7TKR - chains B and E of the 27 polymer chains in the assembly; structure by electron microscopy, 6.50 A resolution (low resolution: residue-level contacts below are approximate; hydrogen-bond / salt-bridge calls are withheld).

# Chain B
Protein: ATP synthase subunit alpha
Source organism: Saccharomyces cerevisiae
UniProt: P07251 (ATPA_YEAST); residues 1-510 here correspond to UniProt positions 36-545 (UniProt number = residue number + 35)
Sequence (510 residues; row label = number of the first residue in the row):
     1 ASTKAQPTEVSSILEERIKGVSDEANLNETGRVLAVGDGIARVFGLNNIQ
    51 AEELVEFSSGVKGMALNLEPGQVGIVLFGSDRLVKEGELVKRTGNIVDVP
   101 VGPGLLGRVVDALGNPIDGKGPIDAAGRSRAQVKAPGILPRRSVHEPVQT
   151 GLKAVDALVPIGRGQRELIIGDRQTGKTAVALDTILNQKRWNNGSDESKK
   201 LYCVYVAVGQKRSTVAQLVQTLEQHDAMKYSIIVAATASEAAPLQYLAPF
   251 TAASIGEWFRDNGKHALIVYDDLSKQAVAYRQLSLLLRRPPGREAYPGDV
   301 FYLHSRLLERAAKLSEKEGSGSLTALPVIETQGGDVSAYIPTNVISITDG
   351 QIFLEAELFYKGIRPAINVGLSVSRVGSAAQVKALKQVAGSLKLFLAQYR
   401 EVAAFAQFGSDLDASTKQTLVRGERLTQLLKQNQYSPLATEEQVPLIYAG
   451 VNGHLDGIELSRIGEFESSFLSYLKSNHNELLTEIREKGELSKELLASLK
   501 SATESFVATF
Disordered / not traced: 1-2, 510
Curated features (UniProtKB/Swiss-Prot):
  - binding site (ATP): Gly-171 to Thr-178
  - site: Ser-372 (Required for activity)
  - modified residue (Phosphoserine): Ser-22, Ser-143

# Chain E
Protein: ATP synthase subunit beta
Source organism: Saccharomyces cerevisiae
Notes: EC 7.1.2.2
UniProt: P00830 (ATPB_YEAST); residues 1-478 here correspond to UniProt positions 34-511 (UniProt number = residue number + 33)
Sequence (478 residues; each row starts with the number of its first residue):
     1 ASAAQSTPITGKVTAVIGAIVDVHFEQSELPAILNALEIKTPQGKLVLEV
    51 AQHLGENTVRTIAMDGTEGLVRGEKVLDTGGPISVPVGRETLGRIINVIG
   101 EPIDERGPIKSKLRKPIHADPPSFAEQSTSAEILETGIKVVDLLAPYARG
   151 GKIGLFGGAGVGKTVFIQELINNIAKAHGGFSVFTGVGERTREGNDLYRE
   201 MKETGVINLEGESKVALVFGQMNEPPGARARVALTGLTIAEYFRDEEGQD
   251 VLLFIDNIFRFTQAGSEVSALLGRIPSAVGYQPTLATDMGLLQERITTTK
   301 KGSVTSVQAVYVPADDLTDPAPATTFAHLDATTVLSRGISELGIYPAVDP
   351 LDSKSRLLDAAVVGQEHYDVASKVQETLQTYKSLQDIIAILGMDELSEQD
   401 KLTVERARKIQRFLSQPFAVAEVFTGIPGKLVRLKDTVASFKAVLEGKYD
   451 NIPEHAFYMVGGIEDVVAKAEKLAAEAN
Disordered / not traced: 1-6, 476-478
Curated features (UniProtKB/Swiss-Prot):
  - binding site (ATP): Gly-157 to Thr-164
  - modified residue: Thr-79 (Phosphothreonine), Thr-204 (Phosphothreonine), Ser-340 (Phosphoserine)

# Chain B / chain E interface
Contacting residue pairs (18; chain B residue first):
  Ala-35(B) / His-53(E)
  Val-36(B) / Gln-52(E)
  Val-36(B) / His-53(E)
  Gly-37(B) / Ala-51(E)
  Asp-38(B) / Ala-51(E)
  Asp-81(B) / Ile-33(E)
  Arg-82(B) / Ile-33(E)
  Ile-117(B) / Phe-124(E)
  Ile-117(B) / Ala-125(E)
  Ala-238(B) / Ala-286(E)
  Ala-238(B) / Thr-287(E)
  Ala-238(B) / Gly-290(E)
  Ser-239(B) / Gly-290(E)
  Ser-239(B) / Leu-291(E)
  Gln-282(B) / Pro-283(E)
  Tyr-360(B) / Glu-376(E)
  Phe-408(B) / Glu-395(E)
  Gly-409(B) / Glu-395(E)
Interface residues without a listed pair, chain B (17 interface residues in all): Leu-34, Asp-118, Leu-285, Gln-434
Interface residues without a listed pair, chain E (17 interface residues in all): Gly-55, Ile-275, Asp-359, Gln-375

# In short
Chain B and chain E each contribute 17 residues to their interface. From UniProt: 8 ATP-binding residues on
chain B; 8 ATP-binding residues on chain E.
Here chain B is ATP synthase subunit alpha and chain E is ATP synthase subunit beta, both from Saccharomyces
cerevisiae. Entry 7TKR (Yeast ATP synthase State 3catalytic(d) with 10 mM ATP backbone model) was determined
by electron microscopy together with 7TJS, 7TJT, 7TJU, 7TJV, 7TJW, 7TJX and 30 further entries from the same
study.
